Entry 5JKL (X-ray diffraction, 1.80 A resolution); this record covers chains D and E of the 6 polymer chains in the assembly.

# Chain D (and E)
Molecule: Ferritin heavy chain
Source organism: Homo sapiens
Notes: EC 1.16.3.1; chain E of this document is another copy of the same molecule, construct and numbering; everything in this record applies to it too
UniProt: P02794 (FRIH_HUMAN); residues 0-182 here correspond to UniProt positions 1-183 (UniProt number = residue number + 1)
Chain sequence (183 residues; each row starts with the number of its first residue; numbering starts at 0):
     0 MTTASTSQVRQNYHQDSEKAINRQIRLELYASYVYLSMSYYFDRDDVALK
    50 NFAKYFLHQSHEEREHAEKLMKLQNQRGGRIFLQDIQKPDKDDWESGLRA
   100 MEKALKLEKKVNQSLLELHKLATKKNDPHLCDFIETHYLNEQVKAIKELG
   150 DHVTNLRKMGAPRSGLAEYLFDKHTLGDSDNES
Disordered / not traced: 0-4, 177-182
Sequence notes: engineered mutation Lys-18 (Ala19 in P02794), Arg-25 (Asn26 in P02794), Gln-86 (Lys87 in P02794), Lys-90 (Cys91 in P02794), Arg-98 (Asn99 in P02794), Lys-102 (Cys103 in P02794), Lys-105 (His106 in P02794), Lys-109 (Asn110 in P02794), Lys-123 (Asp124 in P02794), Arg-162 (Glu163 in P02794)
Swiss-Prot annotation at these positions:
  - binding site (Fe cation): Glu-27, Glu-62, His-65, Glu-107, Gln-141
  - site: Arg-22 (Essential for association with cargo receptor NCOA4)
  - modified residue: Met-0 (N-acetylmethionine), Thr-1 (N-acetylthreonine), Ser-178 (Phosphoserine), Ser-182 (Phosphoserine)
Ion coordination: Fe ion site 1: Glu-27, Glu-62, His-65; Mg2+: Gln-58, Glu-61; Fe ion site 2: His-173 (shared with 1 residue of chain B; 1 residue of chain C; His-173(E) of chain E)

# Chain D / chain E interface
Contacting residue pairs (25):
  Gln-7(D) / Leu-104(E)
  Gln-7(D) / Lys-108(E)  hydrogen bond (backbone-side chain)
  Gln-7(D) / Gly-149(E)  hydrogen bond (side chain-backbone)
  Gln-7(D) / Val-152(E)
  Gln-7(D) / Thr-153(E)  hydrogen bond
  Gln-7(D) / Arg-156(E)
  Val-8(D) / Lys-108(E)
  Val-8(D) / Ile-145(E)
  Arg-9(D) / Lys-108(E)  hydrogen bond (backbone-side chain)
  Gln-10(D) / Lys-108(E)  hydrogen bond (side chain-backbone)
  Gln-10(D) / Asn-111(E)  hydrogen bond
  Gln-10(D) / Gln-112(E)  hydrogen bond
  Gln-10(D) / Ile-145(E)
  Asn-11(D) / Leu-115(E)
  Asn-74(D) / Lys-146(E)
  Gln-75(D) / Val-142(E)
  Gln-75(D) / Lys-143(E)
  Arg-76(D) / Val-142(E)
  Pro-127(D) / Leu-115(E)  hydrophobic
  Pro-127(D) / His-118(E)
  Pro-127(D) / Leu-138(E)  hydrophobic
  His-128(D) / Leu-138(E)
  His-128(D) / Asn-139(E)  hydrogen bond
  His-128(D) / Val-142(E)
  Asp-131(D) / Glu-134(E)
Also at the interface, not in a pair above, chain D (12 interface residues in all): Glu-134

# Overview
The interface between chain D and chain E involves 12 residues on one side and 17 on the other, with 8
hydrogen bonds. Polar pairs include Gln-7(D)/Lys-108(E), Gln-7(D)/Gly-149(E) and Gln-7(D)/Thr-153(E). UniProt
lists 5 Fe cation-binding residues on chain D.
Both chains are Ferritin heavy chain (Homo sapiens). Entry 5JKL (Binary crystal structure of positively and
negatively supercharged variants Ftn(pos) and Ftn(neg) from human heavy chain ...) was determined by X-ray
diffraction (same publication as 5JKM).
